Entry 3S1Q (X-ray diffraction, 3.30 A resolution); this record covers chains A and F of the 12 polymer chains in the assembly.

== Chain A ==
Protein: DNA-directed RNA polymerase II subunit RPB1
Source organism: Saccharomyces cerevisiae
Notes: EC 2.7.7.6
UniProtKB: P04050 (RPB1_YEAST); numbering as in UniProt (aligned over 1-1733)
Chain sequence (1733 residues; numbered 1 to 1733; the number before each row is that of its first residue):
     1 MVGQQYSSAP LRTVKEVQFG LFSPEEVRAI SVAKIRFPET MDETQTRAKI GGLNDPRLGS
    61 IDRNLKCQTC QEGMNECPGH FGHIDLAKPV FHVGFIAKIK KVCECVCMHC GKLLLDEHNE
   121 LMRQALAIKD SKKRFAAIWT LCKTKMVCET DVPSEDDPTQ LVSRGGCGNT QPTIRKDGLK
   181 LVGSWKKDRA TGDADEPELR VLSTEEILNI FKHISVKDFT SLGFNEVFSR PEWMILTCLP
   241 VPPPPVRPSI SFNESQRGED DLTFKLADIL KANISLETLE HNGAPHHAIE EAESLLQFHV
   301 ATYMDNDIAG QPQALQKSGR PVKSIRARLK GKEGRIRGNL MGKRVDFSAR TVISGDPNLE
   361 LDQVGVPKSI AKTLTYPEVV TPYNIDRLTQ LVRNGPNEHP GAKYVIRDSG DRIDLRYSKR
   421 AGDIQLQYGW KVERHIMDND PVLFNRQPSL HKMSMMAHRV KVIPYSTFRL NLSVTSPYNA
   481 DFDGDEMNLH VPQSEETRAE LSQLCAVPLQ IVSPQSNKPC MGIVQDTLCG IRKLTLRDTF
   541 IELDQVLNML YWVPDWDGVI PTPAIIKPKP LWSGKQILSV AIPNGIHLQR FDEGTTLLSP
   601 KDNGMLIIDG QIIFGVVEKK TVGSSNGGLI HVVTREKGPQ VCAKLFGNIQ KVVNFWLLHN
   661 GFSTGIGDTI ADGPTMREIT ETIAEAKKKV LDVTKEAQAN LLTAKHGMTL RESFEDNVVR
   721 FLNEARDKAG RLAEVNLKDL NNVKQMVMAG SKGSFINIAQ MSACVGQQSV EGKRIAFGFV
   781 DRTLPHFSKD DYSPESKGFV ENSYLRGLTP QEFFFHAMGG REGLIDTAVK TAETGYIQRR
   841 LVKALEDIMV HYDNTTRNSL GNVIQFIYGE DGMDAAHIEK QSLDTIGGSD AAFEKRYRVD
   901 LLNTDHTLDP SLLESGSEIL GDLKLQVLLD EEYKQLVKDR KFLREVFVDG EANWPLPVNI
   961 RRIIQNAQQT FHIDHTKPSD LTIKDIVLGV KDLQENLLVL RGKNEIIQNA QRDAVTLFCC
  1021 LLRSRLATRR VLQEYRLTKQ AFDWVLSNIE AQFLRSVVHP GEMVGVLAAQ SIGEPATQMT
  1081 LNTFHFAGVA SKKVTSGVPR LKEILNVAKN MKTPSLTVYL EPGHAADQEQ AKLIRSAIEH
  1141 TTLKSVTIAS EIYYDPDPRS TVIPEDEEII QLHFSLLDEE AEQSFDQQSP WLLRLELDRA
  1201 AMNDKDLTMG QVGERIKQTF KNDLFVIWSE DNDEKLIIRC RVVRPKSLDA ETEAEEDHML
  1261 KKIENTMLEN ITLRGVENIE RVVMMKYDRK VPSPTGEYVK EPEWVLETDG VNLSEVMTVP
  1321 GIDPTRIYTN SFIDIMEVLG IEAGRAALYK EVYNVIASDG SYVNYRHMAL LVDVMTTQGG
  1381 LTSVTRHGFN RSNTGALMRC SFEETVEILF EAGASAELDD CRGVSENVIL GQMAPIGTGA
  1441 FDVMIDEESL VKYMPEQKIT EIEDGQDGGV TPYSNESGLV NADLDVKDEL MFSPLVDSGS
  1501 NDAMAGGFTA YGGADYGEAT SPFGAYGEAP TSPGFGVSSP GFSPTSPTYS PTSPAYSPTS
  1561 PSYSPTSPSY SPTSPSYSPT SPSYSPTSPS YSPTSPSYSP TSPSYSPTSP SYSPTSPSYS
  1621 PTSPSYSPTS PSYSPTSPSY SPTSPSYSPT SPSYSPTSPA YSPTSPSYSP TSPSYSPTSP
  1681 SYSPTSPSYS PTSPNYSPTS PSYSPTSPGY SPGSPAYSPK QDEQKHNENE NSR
Unresolved in the structure: 1-2, 155-160, 187-198, 1177-1186, 1244-1253, 1446-1733
Ion coordination: Zn2+ site 1: Cys-67, Cys-70, Cys-77, His-80; Zn2+ site 2: Cys-107, Cys-110, Cys-148, Cys-167; Mg2+ site 1: Asp-481, Asp-483, Asp-485 (together with ATP); Mg2+ site 2: Asp-481, Asp-483 (together with ATP)
Small-molecule neighbours: ATP (adenosine-5'-triphosphate): Arg-446, Pro-448, Asn-479, Asp-481, Asp-483, Asp-485, Leu-1081, Asn-1082, Phe-1084, His-1085
Swiss-Prot annotation at these positions:
  - region: Pro-248 to Asp-260 (Lid loop), Asn-306 to Lys-323 (Rudder loop), Pro-810 to Glu-822 (Bridging helix)
  - binding site (Zn(2+)): Cys-67, Cys-70, Cys-77, His-80, Cys-107, Cys-110, Cys-148, Cys-167
  - binding site (Mg(2+)): Asp-481, Asp-483, Asp-485
  - modified residue: Thr-1471 (Phosphothreonine)
  - cross-link (Glycyl lysine isopeptide (Lys-Gly)): Lys-695 (interchain with G-Cter in ubiquitin), Lys-1246 (interchain with G-Cter in ubiquitin), Lys-1350 (interchain with G-Cter in ubiquitin)
  - natural variant: Ser-1653 to Pro-1659 (deletion: In strain: A364A)
  - mutagenesis: Lys-1246 (K1246R: Impairs ubiquitination during transcription stress)

== Chain F ==
Protein: DNA-directed RNA polymerases I, II, and III subunit RPABC2
Source organism: Saccharomyces cerevisiae
UniProtKB: P20435 (RPAB2_YEAST); residues 1-155 here = UniProt positions 1-155
Chain sequence (155 residues; each row starts with the number of its first residue):
     1 MSDYEEAFND GNENFEDFDV EHFSDEETYE EKPQFKDGET TDANGKTIVT GGNGPEDFQQ
    61 HEQIRRKTLK EKAIPKDQRA TTPYMTKYER ARILGTRALQ ISMNAPVFVD LEGETDPLRI
   121 AMKELAEKKI PLVIRRYLPD GSFEDWSVEE LIVDL
Unresolved in the structure: 1-70
Swiss-Prot annotation at these positions:
  - region: Leu-111 to Leu-132 (Leucine-zipper)
  - modified residue: Ser-24 (Phosphoserine)

== Interface between chain A and chain F ==
Contacting residue pairs - 72 pairs, chain A then chain F:
  Val-379(A) with Ser-102(F); Met-103(F), hydrophobic
  Val-380(A) with Asn-104(F)
  Thr-381(A) with Asn-104(F)
  Pro-382(A) with Asn-104(F)
  Tyr-383(A) with Ile-101(F), hydrophobic; Val-107(F); Leu-111(F); Thr-115(F), hydrogen bond (backbone-side chain)
  Tyr-428(A) with Asn-104(F)
  Lys-431(A) with Met-103(F)
  Ser-494(A) with Leu-99(F)
  Glu-495(A) with Ala-98(F); Ser-102(F); Pro-117(F)
  Glu-496(A) with Gly-95(F); Leu-99(F)
  Ala-499(A) with Ala-91(F); Gly-95(F); Leu-118(F), hydrophobic
  Gln-503(A) with Arg-90(F); Ala-91(F)
  Leu-504(A) with Lys-87(F); Tyr-88(F), hydrophobic; Ala-91(F), hydrophobic
  His-851(A) with Pro-139(F)
  Tyr-852(A) with Thr-81(F); Thr-86(F); Glu-89(F), hydrogen bond; Arg-136(F); Tyr-137(F); Leu-138(F)
  Asp-853(A) with Leu-138(F)
  Arg-857(A) with Pro-139(F)
  Asp-874(A) with Lys-87(F), salt bridge
  Arg-1001(A) with Ala-80(F); Thr-82(F)
  Gly-1002(A) with Ala-80(F)
  Leu-1054(A) with Tyr-84(F)
  Arg-1055(A) with Asp-154(F), salt bridge
  His-1059(A) with Thr-86(F); Lys-87(F), hydrogen bond (side chain-backbone); Tyr-88(F); Leu-155(F)
  Pro-1060(A) with Thr-86(F); Tyr-88(F)
  Glu-1062(A) with Lys-87(F), salt bridge; Tyr-88(F), hydrogen bond
  Arg-1422(A) with Pro-139(F)
  Met-1433(A) with Arg-92(F)
  Gly-1437(A) with Tyr-88(F)
  Thr-1438(A) with Tyr-88(F); Arg-92(F), hydrogen bond (backbone-side chain)
  Gly-1439(A) with Arg-92(F)
  Phe-1441(A) with Tyr-88(F); Glu-89(F); Arg-92(F); Ile-134(F), hydrophobic; Arg-135(F)
  Asp-1442(A) with Val-133(F); Ile-134(F); Arg-135(F), hydrogen bond (backbone-backbone); Tyr-137(F)
  Val-1443(A) with Arg-92(F); Ile-93(F), hydrophobic; Leu-132(F), hydrophobic; Val-133(F)
  Met-1444(A) with Leu-132(F); Val-133(F), hydrogen bond (backbone-backbone); Arg-135(F)
  Ile-1445(A) with Pro-131(F); Val-133(F)
Also at the interface, not in a pair above, chain A (38 interface residues in all): Asn-384, Gly-429, Gly-1061
Also at the interface, not in a pair above, chain F (41 interface residues in all): Pro-83, Met-85, Leu-94, Thr-96, Glu-114, Ile-120

== Overview ==
38 residues of chain A and 41 residues of chain F are in contact, with 7 hydrogen bonds and 3 salt bridges.
Polar pairs include Asp-874(A)/Lys-87(F), Arg-1055(A)/Asp-154(F) and Glu-1062(A)/Lys-87(F). Ligands of chain
A: ATP.
Here chain A is DNA-directed RNA polymerase II subunit RPB1 and chain F is DNA-directed RNA polymerases I, II,
and III subunit RPABC2, both from Saccharomyces cerevisiae. Entry 3S1Q (RNA Polymerase II Initiation Complex
with a 5-nt 3'-deoxy RNA soaked with ATP) was determined by X-ray diffraction, deposited together with 3RZD,
3RZO, 3S14, 3S15, 3S16, 3S17 and 5 further entries.
